5MFS - chain A; structure by X-ray diffraction, 1.57 A resolution.

Chain A:
Name: Aminopeptidase N
Source organism: Escherichia coli
Notes: EC 3.4.11.2
UniProtKB: P04825 (AMPN_ECOLI); numbering as in UniProt (aligned over 1-870)
Amino-acid sequence (891 residues; each row starts with the number of its first residue; numbers below 1 keep their minus sign (Met-20 is residue -20)):
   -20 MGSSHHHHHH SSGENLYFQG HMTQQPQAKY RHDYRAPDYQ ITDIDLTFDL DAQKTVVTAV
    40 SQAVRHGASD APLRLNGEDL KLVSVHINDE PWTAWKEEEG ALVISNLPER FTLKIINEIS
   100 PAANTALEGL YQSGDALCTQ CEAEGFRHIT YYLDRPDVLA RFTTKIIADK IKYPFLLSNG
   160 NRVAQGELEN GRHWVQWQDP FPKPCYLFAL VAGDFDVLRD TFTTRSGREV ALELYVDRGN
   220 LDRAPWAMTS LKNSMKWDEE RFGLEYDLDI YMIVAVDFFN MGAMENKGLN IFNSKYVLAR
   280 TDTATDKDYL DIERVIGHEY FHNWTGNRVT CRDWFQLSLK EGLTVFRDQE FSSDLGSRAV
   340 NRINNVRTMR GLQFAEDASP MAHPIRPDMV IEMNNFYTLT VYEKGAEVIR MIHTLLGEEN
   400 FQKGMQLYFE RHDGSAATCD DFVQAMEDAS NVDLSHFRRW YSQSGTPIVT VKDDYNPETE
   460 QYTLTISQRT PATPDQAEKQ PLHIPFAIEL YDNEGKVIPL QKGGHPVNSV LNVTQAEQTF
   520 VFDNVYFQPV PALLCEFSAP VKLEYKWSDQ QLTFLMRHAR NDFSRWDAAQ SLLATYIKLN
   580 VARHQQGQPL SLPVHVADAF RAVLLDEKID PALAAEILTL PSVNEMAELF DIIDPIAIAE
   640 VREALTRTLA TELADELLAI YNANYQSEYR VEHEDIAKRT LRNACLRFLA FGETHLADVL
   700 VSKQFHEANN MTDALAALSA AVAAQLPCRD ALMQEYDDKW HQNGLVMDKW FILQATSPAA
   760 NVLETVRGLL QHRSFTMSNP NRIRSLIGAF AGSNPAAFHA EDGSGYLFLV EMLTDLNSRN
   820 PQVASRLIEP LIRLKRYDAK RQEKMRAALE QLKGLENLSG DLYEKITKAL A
Not modelled in the structure: -20 to 2
Differences from the reference sequence: initiating methionine (-20); expression tag (-19 to 0)
Bound ions: Na+ site 1: Asn67, Thr91; Zn2+: His297, His301, Glu320 (together with 7ML); Na+ site 2: Ser332, Asp333, Gly335; Na+ site 3 near Glu371 (its only coordinating residue here); Na+ site 4: Asp452, Tyr544; Na+ site 5 near Asp452 (its only coordinating residue here); Na+ site 6 near Ser508 (its only coordinating residue here); Na+ site 7: Asn511, Thr513; Na+ site 8: His771, Phe774
Small-molecule neighbours:
  - 7ML ([(7S)-6,6-bis(oxidanyl)-4-phenyl-5,7,8,9-tetrahydrobenzo[7]annulen-7-yl]azanium): Glu121, Met260, Ala262, Met263, Glu264, Arg293, Val294, His297, Glu298, His301, Lys319, Glu320, Asp327, Tyr376, Tyr381, Arg825
  - malonate ion (MLI), molecule 1: Lys8, Glu123, Trp313, Phe314, Val369, Met372
  - malonate ion (MLI), molecule 2: Tyr376, Thr377, Leu378, Tyr381, Glu382, Arg825
  - malonate ion (MLI), molecule 3: Leu395, Gly396, Glu397, Glu398
  - malonate ion (MLI), molecule 4: Ala531, Leu532, Leu542, Trp546, Leu551, Leu554, Ser563, Asp566, Ala567, Ser570
  - malonate ion (MLI), molecule 5: Lys577, Leu628, Phe629, Asp630, Ile631
UniProt features mapped onto this chain:
  - active site: Glu298 (Proton acceptor)
  - binding site (substrate): Glu121, Gly261 to Asn265
  - binding site (Zn(2+)): His297, His301, Glu320
  - site: Tyr381 (Transition state stabilizer)

Overview:
Ligands of chain A: compound 7ML and 5 copies of malonate ion. Asn67 and Thr91 coordinate Na+ site 1. His297,
His301 and Glu320 coordinate Zn2+. UniProt lists active-site residue Glu298, 6 substrate-binding residues and
3 Zn2+-binding residues.
Chain A is Aminopeptidase N (Escherichia coli); the structure, The crystal structure of E. coli Aminopeptidase
N in complex with 7-amino-4-phenyl-5,7,8,9-tetrahydrobenzocyclohepten-6-one, was determined by X-ray
diffraction, deposited together with 5MFR and 5MFT.
